3M8Q - chains A and B; structure by X-ray diffraction, 2.70 A resolution.

[Chain A]
Name: Reverse transcriptase/ribonuclease H
From: Human immunodeficiency virus type 1
Notes: EC 2.7.7.49, 2.7.7.7, 3.1.26.4
Reference sequence: P04585 (POL_HV1H2); residues 1-561 here correspond to UniProt positions 588-1148 (UniProt number = residue number + 587)
Sequence (561 residues; numbered 1 to 561; the number before each row is that of its first residue):
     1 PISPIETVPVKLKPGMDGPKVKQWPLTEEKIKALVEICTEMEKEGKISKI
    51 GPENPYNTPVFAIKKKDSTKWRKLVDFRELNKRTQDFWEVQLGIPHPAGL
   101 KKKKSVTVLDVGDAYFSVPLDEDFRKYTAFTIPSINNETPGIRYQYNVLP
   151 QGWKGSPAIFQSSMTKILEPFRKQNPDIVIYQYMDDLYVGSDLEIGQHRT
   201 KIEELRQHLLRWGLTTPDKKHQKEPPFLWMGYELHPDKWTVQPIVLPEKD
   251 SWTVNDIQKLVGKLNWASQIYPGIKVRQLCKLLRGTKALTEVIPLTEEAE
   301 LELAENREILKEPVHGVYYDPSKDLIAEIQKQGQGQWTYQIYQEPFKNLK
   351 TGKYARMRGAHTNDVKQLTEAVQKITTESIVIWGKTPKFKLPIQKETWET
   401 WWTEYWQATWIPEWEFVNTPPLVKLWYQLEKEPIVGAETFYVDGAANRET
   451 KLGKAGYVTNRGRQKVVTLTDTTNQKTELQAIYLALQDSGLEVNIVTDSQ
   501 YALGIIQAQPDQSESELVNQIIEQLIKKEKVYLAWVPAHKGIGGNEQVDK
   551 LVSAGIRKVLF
Unresolved in the structure: 65-67, 558-561
Small-molecule neighbours: DJZ (3,5-dimethyl-4-{[2-({1-[4-(methylsulfonyl)benzyl]piperidin-4-yl}amino)pyrimidin-4-yl]oxy}benzonitrile): Pro95, Leu100, Lys101, Lys102, Lys103, Lys104, Ser105, Val106, Val108, Val179, Tyr181, Tyr188, Val189, Gly190, Pro225, Phe227, Trp229, Leu234, His235, Pro236, Tyr318
UniProt features mapped onto this chain:
  - region: Phe227 to His235 (RT 'primer grip')
  - motif: Trp398 to Trp414 (Tryptophan repeat motif)
  - binding site (Mg(2+)): Asp110, Asp185, Asp186, Asp443, Glu478, Asp498, Asp549
  - site: Trp401 (Essential for RT p66/p51 heterodimerization), Trp414 (Essential for RT p66/p51 heterodimerization), Phe440, Tyr441 (Cleavage), Leu560, Phe561 (Cleavage)

[Chain B]
Name: p51 RT
From: Human immunodeficiency virus type 1
Reference sequence: P04585 (POL_HV1H2); residues 1-440 here correspond to UniProt positions 588-1027 (UniProt number = residue number + 587)
Sequence (440 residues; each row starts with the number of its first residue):
     1 PISPIETVPVKLKPGMDGPKVKQWPLTEEKIKALVEICTEMEKEGKISKI
    51 GPENPYNTPVFAIKKKDSTKWRKLVDFRELNKRTQDFWEVQLGIPHPAGL
   101 KKKKSVTVLDVGDAYFSVPLDEDFRKYTAFTIPSINNETPGIRYQYNVLP
   151 QGWKGSPAIFQSSMTKILEPFRKQNPDIVIYQYMDDLYVGSDLEIGQHRT
   201 KIEELRQHLLRWGLTTPDKKHQKEPPFLWMGYELHPDKWTVQPIVLPEKD
   251 SWTVNDIQKLVGKLNWASQIYPGIKVRQLCKLLRGTKALTEVIPLTEEAE
   301 LELAENREILKEPVHGVYYDPSKDLIAEIQKQGQGQWTYQIYQEPFKNLK
   351 TGKYARMRGAHTNDVKQLTEAVQKITTESIVIWGKTPKFKLPIQKETWET
   401 WWTEYWQATWIPEWEFVNTPPLVKLWYQLEKEPIVGAETF
Unresolved in the structure: 1-4, 65-67, 215-228, 283-285, 356-361, 429-440
UniProt features mapped onto this chain:
  - region: Phe227 to His235 (RT 'primer grip')
  - motif: Trp398 to Trp414 (Tryptophan repeat motif)
  - binding site (Mg(2+)): Asp110, Asp185, Asp186
  - site: Trp401 (Essential for RT p66/p51 heterodimerization), Trp414 (Essential for RT p66/p51 heterodimerization), Phe440 (Cleavage)

[How chain A and chain B interact]
Contacting residue pairs - 111 pairs, chain A then chain B:
  Val8(A) - Glu53(B)
  Pro9(A) - Glu53(B)
  Gln85(A) - Glu53(B)  hydrogen bond (side chain-backbone)
  Asp86(A) - Lys20(B)  salt bridge
  Asp86(A) - Pro55(B)
  Phe87(A) - Pro52(B)
  Phe87(A) - Pro55(B)
  Trp88(A) - Pro52(B)  hydrogen bond (backbone-backbone)
  Trp88(A) - Asn54(B)
  Trp88(A) - Pro55(B)
  Trp88(A) - Asn57(B)
  Trp88(A) - Thr131(B)
  Trp88(A) - Arg143(B)
  Gln91(A) - Asn137(B)  hydrogen bond (side chain-backbone)
  Gln91(A) - Thr139(B)
  Gln91(A) - Pro140(B)
  Leu92(A) - Asn137(B)
  Gly93(A) - Asn137(B)  hydrogen bond (backbone-side chain)
  Pro95(A) - Asn136(B)
  Pro95(A) - Asn137(B)
  His96(A) - Asn136(B)  hydrogen bond (backbone-side chain)
  Gly99(A) - Asn136(B)
  Gly99(A) - Glu138(B)
  Leu100(A) - Asn136(B)
  Ala158(A) - Pro52(B)
  Ser162(A) - Pro52(B)
  Thr165(A) - Pro140(B)
  Glu169(A) - Lys49(B)  salt bridge
  Arg172(A) - Thr139(B)
  Tyr181(A) - Glu138(B)
  Gln182(A) - Pro140(B)
  Arg358(A) - Gln394(B)
  Arg358(A) - Glu396(B)  salt bridge
  Glu370(A) - Gln394(B)
  Gln373(A) - Glu396(B)
  Gln373(A) - Thr397(B)  hydrogen bond
  Gln373(A) - Thr400(B)  hydrogen bond
  Gln373(A) - Trp401(B)
  Thr376(A) - Thr400(B)
  Thr377(A) - Thr400(B)
  Ile380(A) - Pro25(B)
  Ile380(A) - Leu26(B)
  Ile380(A) - Thr400(B)
  Val381(A) - Pro25(B)  hydrophobic
  Val381(A) - Ile135(B)
  Val381(A) - Asn136(B)  hydrogen bond (backbone-backbone)
  Ile382(A) - Ile135(B)
  Ile382(A) - Asn136(B)
  Trp383(A) - Ile135(B)
  Gly384(A) - Thr27(B)
  Gly384(A) - Glu28(B)  hydrogen bond (backbone-backbone)
  Gly384(A) - Ile135(B)
  Thr386(A) - Trp401(B)
  Trp402(A) - Lys331(B)  hydrogen bond (backbone-side chain)
  Trp402(A) - Asp364(B)
  Tyr405(A) - Lys331(B)  hydrogen bond (backbone-side chain)
  Trp406(A) - Lys331(B)
  Trp406(A) - Asn418(B)
  Trp406(A) - Thr419(B)
  Gln407(A) - Lys331(B)  hydrogen bond (backbone-side chain)
  Gln407(A) - Pro392(B)
  Gln407(A) - Ile393(B)
  Gln407(A) - Asn418(B)
  Ala408(A) - Trp337(B)  hydrophobic
  Ala408(A) - Asp364(B)
  Ala408(A) - Pro392(B)  hydrogen bond (backbone-backbone)
  Ala408(A) - Ile393(B)
  Thr409(A) - Asp364(B)  hydrogen bond (backbone-side chain)
  Trp410(A) - Asn363(B)
  Trp410(A) - Val365(B)  hydrophobic
  Trp410(A) - Thr397(B)
  Trp410(A) - Trp401(B)
  Trp410(A) - Tyr405(B)
  Pro412(A) - Trp401(B)
  Pro433(A) - Asn255(B)
  Pro433(A) - Leu289(B)  hydrophobic
  Ile434(A) - Thr290(B)
  Val435(A) - Thr290(B)
  Thr439(A) - Ala288(B)
  Thr439(A) - Leu289(B)
  Tyr441(A) - Val254(B)
  Tyr441(A) - Gln258(B)  hydrogen bond
  Tyr441(A) - Thr286(B)
  Tyr441(A) - Lys287(B)  hydrogen bond (side chain-backbone)
  Val458(A) - Thr286(B)
  Thr459(A) - Thr286(B)
  Asn460(A) - Thr286(B)
  Asn460(A) - Lys287(B)
  Asn460(A) - Ala288(B)
  Asn494(A) - Leu289(B)
  Val496(A) - Leu289(B)  hydrophobic
  Gln500(A) - Pro420(B)
  Gln500(A) - Leu422(B)
  Leu503(A) - Pro421(B)  hydrophobic
  Leu503(A) - Leu422(B)  hydrophobic
  Gly504(A) - Pro421(B)
  Gln507(A) - Pro421(B)
  Tyr532(A) - Asn255(B)  hydrogen bond
  Tyr532(A) - Leu289(B)  hydrophobic
  Ala534(A) - Asn255(B)
  Trp535(A) - Leu422(B)  hydrophobic
  Trp535(A) - Trp426(B)  hydrophobic
  Val536(A) - Gln258(B)
  Pro537(A) - Gly262(B)
  Pro537(A) - Asn265(B)
  Lys540(A) - Asn265(B)
  Lys540(A) - Cys280(B)
  Gly541(A) - Cys280(B)
  Ile542(A) - Val261(B)  hydrophobic
  Gly544(A) - Thr286(B)
  Gln547(A) - Thr286(B)  hydrogen bond
Interface residues without a listed pair, chain A (68 interface residues in all): Ile94, Ile159, Ile180, Thr403, Gly543
Interface residues without a listed pair, chain B (58 interface residues in all): Lys22, Gln23, Trp24, Tyr56, Gly333, Leu368, Val417, Lys424

[Overview]
Chain A and chain B form an interface of 68 and 58 residues respectively; the contacts include 18 hydrogen
bonds and 3 salt bridges. Polar contacts include Asp86(A)-Lys20(B), Glu169(A)-Lys49(B) and
Arg358(A)-Glu396(B). Bound to chain A: compound DJZ.
Chain A is Reverse transcriptase/ribonuclease H and chain B is p51 RT, both from Human immunodeficiency virus
type 1; the structure, HIV-1 RT with AMINOPYRIMIDINE NNRTI, was determined by X-ray diffraction (same
publication as 3NBP and 3M8P).
